PDB entry 2JJO | X-ray diffraction, 1.99 A resolution | chain A

Chain A:
Protein: Cytochrome P450 113A1
From: Saccharopolyspora erythraea
Notes: EC 1.14.-.-
UniProt: P48635 (CPXQ_SACEN); residues 15-411 here correspond to UniProt positions 1-397 (UniProt number = residue number - 14)
Sequence (411 residues; numbered 1 to 411; the number before each row is that of its first residue):
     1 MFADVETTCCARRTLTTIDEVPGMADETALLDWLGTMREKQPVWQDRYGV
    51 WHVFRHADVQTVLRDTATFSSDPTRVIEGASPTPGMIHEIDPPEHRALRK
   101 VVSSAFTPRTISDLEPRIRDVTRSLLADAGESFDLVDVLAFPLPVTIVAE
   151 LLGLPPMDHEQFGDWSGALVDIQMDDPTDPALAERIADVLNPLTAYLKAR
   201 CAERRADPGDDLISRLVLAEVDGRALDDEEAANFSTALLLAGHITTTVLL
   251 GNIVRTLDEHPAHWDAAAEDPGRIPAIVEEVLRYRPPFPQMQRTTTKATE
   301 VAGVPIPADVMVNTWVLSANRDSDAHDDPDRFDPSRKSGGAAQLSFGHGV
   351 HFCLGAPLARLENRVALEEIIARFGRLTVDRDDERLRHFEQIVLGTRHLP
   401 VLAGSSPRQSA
Unresolved in the structure: 1-18
Sequence notes: engineered mutation Leu15 (Met1 in P48635); conflict Leu344 (Phe330 in P48635)
Bound ions: heme Fe near Cys353 (its only coordinating residue here)
Residues lining bound ligands:
  - Erythromycin D (EY5): Pro73, Thr83, Met86, Ile87, His88, Glu89, Leu169, Ile172, Met174, Pro177, Ile186, Leu190, Ala237, Leu240, Ala241, Ile244, Thr245, Phe288, Gln290, Gln292, Ile392, Val393
  - heme (HEM): Ile87, His88, His95, Arg99, Phe106, Leu238, Ala241, Gly242, Thr245, Thr246, Leu249, Leu282, Pro287, Phe288, Met291, Arg293, Ser345, Phe346, Gly347, Val350, His351, Phe352, Cys353, Leu354, Gly355, Leu358, Ala359
UniProt features mapped onto this chain:
  - binding site (substrate): His88, Glu89, Gln292
  - binding site (heme): His95, Arg99, Arg293, His351, Cys353
Reported in the primary citation:
  - binding site for Erythromycin D: His88, Glu89, Ala237, Leu240, Ala241, Ile244, Thr245, Gln290, Gln292, Ile392
  - specificity-determining residues: Met86, His88, Glu89 (proposed by the authors, not directly observed)
  - conformationally variable residues (helix shift, side-chain flip): Pro192, His243
  - contacts within the chain: Trp165-Pro192, Ser166-His243 (hydrogen bond)

Overview:
Bound to chain A: heme and Erythromycin D. From UniProt: 3 substrate-binding residues and 5 heme-binding
residues. The paper reports a binding site for Erythromycin D at His88, Glu89 and Ala237 among others;
specificity determinants Met86, His88 and Glu89.
Chain A is Cytochrome P450 113A1 (Saccharopolyspora erythraea); the structure, Structure of cytochrome P450
EryK in complex with its natural substrate erD, was determined by X-ray diffraction together with 2WIO and
2JJN from the same study.
